8DYY - chains I and M of the 19 polymer chains in the assembly; structure by electron microscopy, 3.62 A resolution.

== Chain I ==
Molecule: Circumsporozoite protein
From: Plasmodium falciparum
Chain sequence (278 residues; each row starts with the number of its first residue; numbers below 1 keep their minus sign (Tyr-91 is residue -91)):
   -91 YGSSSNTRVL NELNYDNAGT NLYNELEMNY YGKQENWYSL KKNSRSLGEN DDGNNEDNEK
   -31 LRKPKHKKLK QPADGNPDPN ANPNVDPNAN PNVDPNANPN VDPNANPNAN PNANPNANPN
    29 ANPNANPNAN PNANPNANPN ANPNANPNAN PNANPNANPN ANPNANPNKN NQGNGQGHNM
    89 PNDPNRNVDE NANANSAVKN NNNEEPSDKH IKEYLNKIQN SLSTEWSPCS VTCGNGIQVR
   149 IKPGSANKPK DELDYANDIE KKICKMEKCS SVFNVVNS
Unresolved in the structure: -91 to 1, 74-186

== Chain M ==
Molecule: 334 Fab heavy chain
From: Homo sapiens
Notes: antibody fragment or engineered binder
Chain sequence (227 residues; numbered 1 to 217 plus 10 insertion-coded residues; the number before each row is that of its first residue; a row labelled like 82A-82C holds insertion residues (82A, then the next letters in order)):
     1 QVQLVESGGG VVQPGRSLTL SCAASGFTFS NYGMHWVRQT PGKGLAWVAI IW
   52A Y
    53 DGSKTYYEDS VKGRFTISRD NSKNTLYLQM
82A-82C NSL
    83 RVDDTAVYYC ARVRHSSS
100A-100F RHGSAF
   101 DLWGQGTLVT VSSASTKGPS VFPLAPSSKS TSGGTAALGC LVKDYFPEPV TVSWNSGALT
   161 SGVHTFPAVL QSSGLYSLSS VVTVPSSSLG TQTYICNVNH KPSNTKVDKK VEPKSCD
Unresolved in the structure: 1, 114-217
Cystine bridges: Cys22-Cys92

== Interface between chain I and chain M ==
Contacting residue pairs (24; chain I residue first):
  Ala25(I) with Tyr58(M)
  Pro27(I) with Trp52(M); Tyr58(M), hydrophobic
  Asn28(I) with His100B(M)
  Ala29(I) with Trp52(M), hydrophobic; Arg100A(M); His100B(M); Gly100C(M), hydrogen bond (backbone-backbone)
  Asn30(I) with Ser98(M), hydrogen bond (side chain-backbone); Ser100(M), hydrogen bond (side chain-backbone); Arg100A(M), hydrogen bond (backbone-backbone); Gly100C(M)
  Pro31(I) with Tyr32(M); Gly33(M), hydrogen bond (backbone-backbone); Trp52(M), hydrophobic; Tyr52A(M)
  Asn32(I) with Asn31(M); Tyr32(M); Gly33(M); Tyr52A(M); Val95(M); Arg96(M)
  Ala33(I) with Asn31(M), hydrogen bond (backbone-backbone); Tyr52A(M)
Interface residues without a listed pair, chain M (16 interface residues in all): Ile50, Lys56, His97

== Summary ==
Chain I and chain M form an interface of 8 and 16 residues respectively; the contacts include 6 hydrogen
bonds. Among the polar pairs are Asn30(I)-Ser98(M), Asn30(I)-Ser100(M) and Ala29(I)-Gly100C(M).
Here chain I is Circumsporozoite protein (Plasmodium falciparum) and chain M is 334 Fab heavy chain (Homo
sapiens). Entry 8DYY (Cryo-EM structure of 334 Fab in complex with recombinant shortened Plasmodium falciparum
circumsporozoite protein (rsCSP)) was determined by electron microscopy together with 8DYW, 8DYX, 8DZ4 and
8EKF from the same study.
